Entry 6HEC (electron microscopy, 6.95 A resolution (low resolution: residue-level contacts below are approximate; hydrogen-bond / salt-bridge calls are withheld)); this record covers chains K and L of the 34 polymer chains in the assembly.

Chain K (and L):
Protein: Proteasome-activating nucleotidase
Source organism: Archaeoglobus fulgidus (strain ATCC 49558 / VC-16 / DSM 4304 / JCM 9628 / NBRC 100126)
Notes: chain L of this document is another copy of the same molecule, construct and numbering; everything in this record applies to it too
Reference sequence: O28303 (PAN_ARCFU); residues 9-398 here = UniProt positions 9-398
Sequence (390 residues; numbered 9 to 398; the number before each row is that of its first residue):
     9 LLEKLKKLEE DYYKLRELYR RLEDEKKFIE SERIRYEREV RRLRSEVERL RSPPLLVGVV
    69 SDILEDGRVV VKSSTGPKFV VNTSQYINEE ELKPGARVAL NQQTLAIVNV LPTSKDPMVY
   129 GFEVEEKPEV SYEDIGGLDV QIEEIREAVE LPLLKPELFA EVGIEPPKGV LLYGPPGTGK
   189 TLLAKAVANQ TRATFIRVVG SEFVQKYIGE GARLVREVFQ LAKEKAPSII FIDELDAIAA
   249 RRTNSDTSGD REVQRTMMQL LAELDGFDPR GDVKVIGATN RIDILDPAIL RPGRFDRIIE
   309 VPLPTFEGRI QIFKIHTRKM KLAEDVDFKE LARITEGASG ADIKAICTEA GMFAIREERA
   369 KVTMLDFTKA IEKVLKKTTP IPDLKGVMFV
UniProt features mapped onto this chain:
  - region: Met396 to Val398 (Docks into pockets in the proteasome alpha-ring to cause gate opening)
  - binding site (ATP): Gly185 to Leu190, His324

Interface between chain K and chain L:
Contacting residue pairs - 57 pairs, chain K then chain L:
  Pro61(K) - Val88(L)
  Pro61(K) - Asn90(L)
  Pro62(K) - Leu113(L)
  Leu63(K) - Phe87(L)
  Leu63(K) - Val88(L)
  Leu64(K) - Phe87(L)
  Val65(K) - Val78(L)
  Val65(K) - Lys86(L)
  Val65(K) - Val88(L)
  Ser82(K) - Pro85(L)
  Ser82(K) - Lys86(L)
  Thr83(K) - Pro85(L)
  Arg105(K) - Asp70(L)
  Arg105(K) - Lys86(L)
  Gln110(K) - Phe87(L)
  Asn117(K) - Arg76(L)
  Leu119(K) - Leu72(L)
  Lys123(K) - Asp70(L)
  Lys123(K) - Ile71(L)
  Lys123(K) - Glu73(L)
  Tyr128(K) - Arg250(L)
  Tyr128(K) - Met266(L)
  Gly129(K) - Arg250(L)
  Phe130(K) - Met266(L)
  Phe130(K) - Arg299(L)
  Phe130(K) - Arg302(L)
  Glu131(K) - Arg299(L)
  Glu131(K) - Pro300(L)
  Glu131(K) - Gly301(L)
  Glu131(K) - Arg302(L)
  Arg205(K) - Pro300(L)
  Ser209(K) - Pro295(L)
  Gln213(K) - Arg249(L)
  Glu218(K) - Arg249(L)
  Glu218(K) - Arg250(L)
  Glu218(K) - Thr251(L)
  Arg221(K) - Thr251(L)
  Arg221(K) - Asn252(L)
  Glu225(K) - Arg250(L)
  Glu225(K) - Asn252(L)
  Lys327(K) - Gly171(L)
  Lys327(K) - Glu173(L)
  Lys329(K) - Glu169(L)
  Lys329(K) - Val170(L)
  Gly359(K) - Val170(L)
  Gly359(K) - Ile172(L)
  Met360(K) - Glu155(L)
  Met360(K) - Arg305(L)
  Ile363(K) - Leu159(L)
  Ile363(K) - Phe167(L)
  Ile363(K) - Val170(L)
  Ile363(K) - Ile172(L)
  Arg364(K) - Glu155(L)
  Arg367(K) - Leu166(L)
  Ala368(K) - Glu169(L)
  Ala368(K) - Val170(L)
  Val370(K) - Val170(L)
Also at the interface, not in a pair above, chain K (45 interface residues in all): Arg59, Ala107, Pro120, Asp124, Glu133, Val207, Glu210, Leu222, Met328, Leu330, Cys355, Thr356, Ala362, Glu366
Also at the interface, not in a pair above, chain L (37 interface residues in all): Val89, Lys163, Ala168, Asp294, Leu298

Summary:
The interface between chain K and chain L involves 45 residues on one side and 37 on the other. Curated
annotation (UniProt) lists 7 ATP-binding residues on chain K.
Both chains are Proteasome-activating nucleotidase (Archaeoglobus fulgidus (strain ATCC 49558 / VC-16 / DSM
4304 / JCM 9628 / NBRC 100126)). Entry 6HEC (PAN-proteasome in state 4) was determined by electron microscopy,
deposited together with 6HE5, 6HE7, 6HE8, 6HE9, 6HEA and 6HED.
